6CAO - chains A and K of the 23 polymer chains in the assembly; structure by X-ray diffraction, 3.45 A resolution.

# Chain A
Molecule: 16S Ribosomal RNA rRNA
Organism: Thermus thermophilus (strain HB8 / ATCC 27634 / DSM 579)
Sequence (1522 nucleotides; row label = number of the first residue in the row; note: 42 numbers in that range are skipped by the numbering (no residue carries them; nothing is unmodelled there); a row labelled like 190A-190L holds insertion residues (190A, then the next letters in order); numbering starts at 0):
     0 UUUGUUGGAGAGUUUGAUCCUGGCUCAGGGUGAACGCUGGCGGCGUGCCU
    50 AAGACAUGCAAGUCGUGCGGG
    73 CCGCGGGGUUUU
    88 ACUCCG
    95 UGGUC
   101 AGCGGCGGACGGGUGAGUAACGCGUGGGU
  129A G
   130 ACCUACCCGGAAGAGGGGGACAACCCGGGGAAACUCGGGCUAAUCCCCCA
   180 UGUGGACCCGC
190A-190L CCCUUGGGGUGU
   191 GUCCAAAGGGCUUU
   216 GCCCGCUUCCGGAUGGGCCCGCGUCCCAUCAGCUAGUUGGUGGGGUAAUG
   266 GCCCACCAAGGCGACGACGGGUAGCCGGUCUGAGAGGAUGGCCGGCCACA
   316 GGGGCACUGAGACACGGGCCCCACUCCUACGGGAGGCAGCAGUUAGGAAU
   366 CUUCCGCAAUGGGCGCAAGCCUGACGGAGCGACGCCGCUUGGAGGAAGAA
   416 GCCCUUCGGGGUGUAAACUCCUGAA
   442 CCCGGGACGAAACCCCCGACGA
   474 GGGGACUGACGGUACCGGG
   494 GUAAUAGCGCCGGCCAACUCCGUGCCAGCAGCCXCGGUAAUACGGAGGGC
   544 GCGAGCGUUACCCGGAUUCACUGGGCGUAAAGGGCGUGUAGGCGGCCUGG
   594 GGCGUCCCAUGUGAAAGACCACGGCUCAACCGUGGGGGAGCGUGGGAUAC
   644 GCUCAGGCUAGACGGUGGGAGAGGGUGGUGGAAUUCCCGGAGUAGCGGUG
   694 AAAUGCGCAGAUACCGGGAGGAACGCCGAUGGCGAAGGCAGCCACCUGGU
   744 CCACCCGUGACGCUGAGGCGCGAAAGCGUGGGGAGCAAACCGGAUUAGAU
   794 ACCCGGGUAGUCCACGCCCUAAACGAUGCGCGCUAGGUCUCUGGGUCU
   848 CCUGGGGGCCGAAGCUAACGCGUUAAGCGCGCCGCCUGGGGAGUACGGCC
   898 GCAAGGCUGAAACUCAAAGGAAUUGACGGGGGCCCGCACAAGCGGUGGAG
   948 CAUGUGGUUUAAUUCGAAGXAACGCGAAGAACCUUACCAGGCCUUGACAU
   998 GCUAGG
 1003A G
  1004 AACCCGGGUGAAAGCCUGGGGUGCCCC
1030A-1030D GCGA
  1031 GGGGAGCCCUAGCACAGGUGCUGCAUGGCCGUCGUCAGCUCGUGCCGUGA
  1081 GGUGUUGGGUUAAGUCCCGCAACGAGCGCAACCCCCGCCGUUAGUUGCCA
  1131 GCGGUUCGGCCGGGCACUCUAACGGGACUGCCCGCGAAA
  1171 GCGGGAGGAAGGAGGGGACGACGUCUGGUCAGCAUGGCCCUUACGGCCUG
  1221 GGCGACACACGUGCUACAAUGCCCACUACAAAGCGAUGCCACCCGGCAAC
  1271 GGGGAGCUAAUCGCAAAAAGGUGGGCCCAGUUCGGAUUGGGGUCUGCAAC
  1321 CCGACCCCAUGAAGCCGGAAUCGCUAGUAAUCGCGGAUCAG
 1361A C
  1362 CAUGCCGCGGUGAAUACGUUCCCGGGCCUUGUACACACXGCCXGUXACGC
  1412 CAUGGGAGCGGGCUCUACCCGAAGUCGCCGGG
  1446 AGCCUACGGG
  1459 CAGGCGCCGAGGGUAGGGCCCGUGACUGGGGCGAAGUCGUAACAAGGUAG
  1509 CUGUACCGGAAGGUGCGGCUGGAUCACCUCCUUUCU
Disordered / not traced: 0-4, 1534-1538
Modified positions: PSU (pseudouridine-5'-monophosphate) at position 516, G7M (N7-methyl-guanosine-5'-monophosphate) at position 527, M2G (N2-dimethylguanosine-5'-monophosphate) at position 966, 5MC (5-methylcytidine-5'-monophosphate) at position 967, 2MG (2N-methylguanosine-5'-monophosphate) at position 1207, 5MC (5-methylcytidine-5'-monophosphate) at position 1400, 4OC (4n,o2'-methylcytidine-5'-monophosphate) at position 1402, 5MC (5-methylcytidine-5'-monophosphate) at position 1404, 5MC (5-methylcytidine-5'-monophosphate) at position 1407, UR3 (3-methyluridine-5'-monophoshate) at position 1498, MA6 (6N-dimethyladenosine-5'-monophoshate) at position 1518, MA6 (6N-dimethyladenosine-5'-monophoshate) at position 1519, PSU (pseudouridine-5'-monophosphate) at position 1540, PSU (pseudouridine-5'-monophosphate) at position 1541
Glycans and other covalent adducts: paromomycin (PAR) linked to G1405
Bound ions: Mg2+ site 1 near U5 (its only coordinating residue here); Mg2+ site 2: G11, U12; Mg2+ site 3 near G21 (its only coordinating residue here); Mg2+ site 4 near C48 (its only coordinating residue here); Mg2+ site 5 near A53 (its only coordinating residue here); Mg2+ site 6: G61, U62; Mg2+ site 7: G69, U98; Mg2+ site 8: G107, G326; Mg2+ site 9: A109, G331; Mg2+ site 10 near G113 (its only coordinating residue here); Mg2+ site 11 near G117 (its only coordinating residue here); Mg2+ site 12: C121, G124, U125; 83 more Mg2+ sites not listed; 13 more K+ sites not listed
Ligand contacts:
  - paromomycin (PAR), molecule 1: G31, C47, C48, A50, A51, G52, A53, G113, U114, G115, A353, C355, A356, U358, U359, A360, G361, U365, C366
  - paromomycin (PAR), molecule 2: G567, G568, C569, G570, G575, G821, C822, C862, U863, G874, C875, C879
  - paromomycin (PAR), molecule 3: G610, A611, C613, A614, C615, A622, C623, C624, G625, U626
  - paromomycin (PAR), molecule 4: G661, G662, A663, G664, A665, G666, G667, U740, G741, G742, U743
  - paromomycin (PAR), molecule 5: U669, G670, G671, U672, G673, G714, A715, A716, C717, C805, C806, A807
  - paromomycin (PAR), molecule 6: 5MC_1404, U1406, 5MC_1407, A1408, C1409, G1489, C1490, G1491, A1492, A1493, G1494, U1495, C1496
What the authors report for this chain:
  - conformationally variable residues (side-chain flip): C1397

# Chain K
Protein: 30S ribosomal protein S11
Organism: Thermus thermophilus (strain HB8 / ATCC 27634 / DSM 579)
UniProtKB: P80376 (RS11_THET8); residue numbers follow UniProt; this construct covers 11-127
Chain sequence (117 residues; each row starts with the number of its first residue):
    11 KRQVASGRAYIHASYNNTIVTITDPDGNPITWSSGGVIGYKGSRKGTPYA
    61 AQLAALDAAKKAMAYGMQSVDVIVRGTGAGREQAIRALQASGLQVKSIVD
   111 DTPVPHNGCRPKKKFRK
Bound ions: Mg2+: Asn26 (shared with G691(A) of chain A)

# Interface between chain A and chain K
Contacting residue pairs (77; chain A residue first):
  G674(A) with His116(K), base contact
  A675(A) with Val114(K), hydrogen bond to the sugar; Pro115(K), base contact; His116(K), hydrogen bond to the sugar; Gly118(K), base contact
  A676(A) with Pro113(K), sugar contact; Val114(K), sugar contact; Pro115(K), sugar contact
  U677(A) with Cys119(K), base contact
  G683(A) with Asn38(K), hydrogen bond to the base; Pro39(K), base contact
  A684(A) with Arg12(K), phosphate contact; Asn38(K), sugar contact; Pro39(K), hydrogen bond to the sugar
  G685(A) with Pro39(K), sugar contact; Ile40(K), sugar contact; Trp42(K), sugar contact
  U686(A) with Trp42(K), hydrogen bond to the sugar
  A687(A) with Lys71(K), salt bridge to the phosphate
  G688(A) with Trp42(K), sugar contact; Ser44(K), phosphate contact; Gly46(K), sugar contact; Val47(K), sugar contact
  C689(A) with Asn27(K), hydrogen bond to the phosphate; Ser44(K), hydrogen bond to the phosphate; Gly46(K), hydrogen bond to the phosphate; Lys55(K), salt bridge to the phosphate
  G690(A) with Asn27(K), hydrogen bond to the phosphate; Lys55(K), salt bridge to the phosphate
  G691(A) with Asn26(K), hydrogen bond to the phosphate; Lys51(K), base contact; Gly52(K), base contact; Lys55(K), hydrogen bond to the base
  U692(A) with Asn26(K), hydrogen bond to the phosphate; Gly52(K), base contact; Ser53(K), hydrogen bond to the base; Lys124(K), salt bridge to the phosphate
  A694(A) with Ser53(K), hydrogen bond to the phosphate
  A695(A) with Gly52(K), phosphate contact; Ser53(K), hydrogen bond to the phosphate
  A704(A) with Trp42(K), base contact
  U705(A) with Ile29(K), base contact
  A706(A) with His22(K), sugar contact; Ile29(K), sugar contact; Thr31(K), hydrogen bond to the base; Pro39(K), base contact
  C707(A) with Tyr20(K), hydrogen bond to the phosphate; Thr31(K), sugar contact; Thr33(K), sugar contact; Gly37(K), hydrogen bond to the sugar; Pro39(K), base contact; Arg85(K), salt bridge to the phosphate
  C708(A) with Tyr20(K), sugar contact; Asp36(K), hydrogen bond to the sugar; Gly37(K), sugar contact; Arg85(K), salt bridge to the phosphate
  G714(A) with Cys119(K), base contact
  A715(A) with Gly118(K), base contact
  A716(A) with Asn117(K), hydrogen bond to the sugar; Gly118(K), base contact
  C717(A) with His116(K), sugar contact
  G718(A) with His116(K), stacking on the base; Asn117(K), sugar contact
  G778(A) with Cys119(K), sugar contact; Arg120(K), hydrogen bond to the sugar
  C779(A) with Arg120(K), hydrogen bond to the sugar; Pro121(K), sugar contact; Lys122(K), salt bridge to the phosphate; Lys123(K), phosphate contact
  A780(A) with Lys122(K), phosphate contact; Lys123(K), hydrogen bond to the phosphate
  C796(A) with Lys123(K), salt bridge to the phosphate
  C797(A) with Lys124(K), phosphate contact
  G1523(A) with Lys123(K), phosphate contact
  C1524(A) with Arg120(K), salt bridge to the phosphate
  G1525(A) with Arg120(K), salt bridge to the phosphate; Arg126(K), salt bridge to the phosphate
Interface residues without a listed pair, chain A (39 interface residues in all): A777, C795, G798, G799, U1522
Interface residues without a listed pair, chain K (40 interface residues in all): Arg18, Ser24, Gly45, Tyr75

# Summary
The interface between chain A and chain K involves 39 residues on one side and 40 on the other; the contacts
include 23 hydrogen bonds, 11 salt bridges and 1 aromatic stacking contact. Polar pairs include
G683(A)-Asn38(K), G691(A)-Lys55(K) and U692(A)-Ser53(K). Chain A binds 5 copies of paromomycin. From the
paper: conformational variability at C1397(A).
Here chain A is 16S Ribosomal RNA rRNA and chain K is 30S ribosomal protein S11, both from Thermus
thermophilus (strain HB8 / ATCC 27634 / DSM 579). Entry 6CAO (Structure of the ribosomal decoding complex at
ambient temperature) was determined by X-ray diffraction.
